4ZI2 - chains A and C; structure by X-ray diffraction, 2.20 A resolution.

# Chain A
Molecule: ADP-ribosylation factor-like protein 3
Source organism: Mus musculus
UniProt: Q9WUL7 (ARL3_MOUSE); numbering as in UniProt (aligned over 1-182)
Amino-acid sequence (190 residues; each row starts with the number of its first residue):
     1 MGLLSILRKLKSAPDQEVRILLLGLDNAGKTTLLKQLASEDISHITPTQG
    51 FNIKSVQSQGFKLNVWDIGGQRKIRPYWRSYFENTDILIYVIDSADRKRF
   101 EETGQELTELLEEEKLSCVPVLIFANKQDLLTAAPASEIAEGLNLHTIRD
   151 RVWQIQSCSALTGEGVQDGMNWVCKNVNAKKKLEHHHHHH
Unresolved in the structure: 1-2, 188-190
Differences from the reference sequence: expression tag (183-190)
Bound ions: Mg2+: Thr31, Thr48 (together with GMP-PNP)
Residues lining bound ligands: GMP-PNP (GNP; phosphoaminophosphonic acid-guanylate ester): Leu25, Asp26, Asn27, Ala28, Gly29, Lys30, Thr31, Thr32, Ile45, Thr46, Pro47, Thr48, Ile68, Gly69, Gly70, Gln71, Asn126, Lys127, Asp129, Leu130, Ser159, Ala160, Leu161
UniProt features mapped onto this chain:
  - binding site (GTP): Gly24 to Thr31, Thr48, Asp67 to Gln71, Asn126 to Asp129, Ser159 to Leu161
  - binding site (Mg(2+)): Thr31, Thr48
  - modified residue: Ser5 (Phosphoserine)
  - lipidation: Gly2 (N-myristoyl glycine)
  - mutagenesis: Thr31 (T31N: Inhibits interaction with PDE6D), Gln49 (Q49L: Does not reduce the interaction with RP2), Gln71 (Q71L: Does not inhibit interaction with PDE6D; Q71L: Inhibits RP2-dependent GTP-hydrolysis rate), Lys98 (K98Q: Does not reduce the interaction with RP2), Glu164 (E164A: Reduces the interaction with RP2; when associated with A-168), Asp168 (D168A: Reduces the interaction with RP2; when associated with A-164)

# Chain C
Molecule: Cilia- and flagella-associated protein 36
Source organism: Mus musculus
UniProt: Q8C6E0 (CFA36_MOUSE); residue numbers follow UniProt; this construct covers 1-133
Amino-acid sequence (135 residues; numbered -1 to 133; the number before each row is that of its first residue; numbers below 1 keep their minus sign (Gly-1 is residue -1)):
    -1 GPMAAEEEDEVEWVVESIAGFLRGPDWSIPILDFVEQKCEVFDDEEESKL
    49 TYTEIHQEYKELVEKLLESYLKEIGINEDQFQEACTSPLAKTRTSQAILQ
    99 PVLAAEDFTIFKAMMVQKNIEMQLQAIRIIQERNG
Unresolved in the structure: -1 to 1, 133
Differences from the reference sequence: expression tag (-1 to 0)
UniProt features mapped onto this chain:
  - modified residue: Ser85 (Phosphoserine)

# Chain A / chain C interface
Pairs across the interface (38; chain A residue first):
  Leu4(A) - Lys58(C)
  Leu4(A) - Glu62(C)
  Leu4(A) - Glu104(C)
  Ile6(A) - Glu76(C)
  Ile6(A) - Phe79(C)  hydrophobic
  Ile6(A) - Gln80(C)
  Ile6(A) - Cys83(C)  hydrophobic
  Leu7(A) - Val100(C)  hydrophobic
  Arg8(A) - Glu104(C)  salt bridge
  Lys9(A) - Cys83(C)
  Lys9(A) - Thr84(C)
  Lys9(A) - Lys89(C)  hydrogen bond (backbone-side chain)
  Leu10(A) - Cys83(C)
  Leu10(A) - Ala88(C)  hydrophobic
  Leu10(A) - Val100(C)  hydrophobic
  Leu10(A) - Leu101(C)
  Lys11(A) - Lys89(C)  hydrogen bond (backbone-side chain)
  Lys35(A) - Glu44(C)  salt bridge
  Glu40(A) - Glu44(C)
  Thr48(A) - Glu45(C)
  Gln49(A) - Glu45(C)  hydrogen bond (backbone-side chain)
  Gln49(A) - Leu48(C)
  Gly50(A) - Glu45(C)  hydrogen bond (backbone-side chain)
  Gly50(A) - Ser46(C)
  Phe51(A) - Glu45(C)
  Phe51(A) - Ser46(C)  hydrogen bond (backbone-backbone)
  Phe51(A) - Lys47(C)
  Phe51(A) - Thr51(C)
  Phe51(A) - Phe106(C)  hydrophobic
  Asn52(A) - Glu45(C)
  Ile53(A) - Phe106(C)  hydrophobic
  Ile53(A) - Thr107(C)
  Lys54(A) - Glu44(C)  salt bridge
  Trp66(A) - Phe106(C)  hydrophobic
  Tyr77(A) - Leu48(C)  hydrophobic
  Tyr77(A) - Glu52(C)
  Tyr81(A) - Leu48(C)
  Tyr81(A) - Thr51(C)  hydrogen bond
Also at the interface, not in a pair above, chain A (26 interface residues in all): Leu3, Ser5, Ser12, Glu17, Pro47, Ile74, Ser80
Also at the interface, not in a pair above, chain C (26 interface residues in all): Val61, Leu65, Leu97, Ala103, Asp105
From the paper, about this interface:
  - residue pairs: Lys9(A)-Lys89(C) (backbone contact), Lys35(A)-Glu44(C), Gln49(A)-Glu45(C) (backbone contact), Gly50(A)-Glu45(C) (backbone contact), Tyr81(A)-Thr51(C) (hydrogen bond)
  - interface residues, chain A: Leu3(A), Leu4(A), Ile6(A), Leu7(A), Leu10(A), Lys35(A), Gln49(A), Gly50(A), Phe51(A), Ile53(A), Trp66(A), Ile74(A), Tyr81(A)
  - hot spots on chain A (mutagenesis) - F51A, Y81A: decreased binding to GST-BARTL1133
  - hot spots on chain A (mutagenesis) - L4D (10-fold): decreased binding to Cilia- and flagella-associated protein 36 (chain C)
  - interface residues, chain C: Glu44(C), Glu45(C), Leu48(C), Thr51(C), Lys58(C), Val61(C), Leu65(C), Phe79(C), Cys83(C), Ala88(C), Leu97(C), Val100(C), Leu101(C), Phe106(C)
  - hot spots on chain C (mutagenesis) - E44R/E45R: abolished binding to Arl3

# In short
The chain A/chain C interface involves 26 residues from each chain, with 6 hydrogen bonds and 3 salt bridges.
Polar contacts include Arg8(A)-Glu104(C), Lys35(A)-Glu44(C) and Lys54(A)-Glu44(C). The paper describes
backbone contacts between Lys9(A) and Lys89(C), Gln49(A) and Glu45(C) and Gly50(A) and Glu45(C); a contact
between Lys35(A) and Glu44(C); a hydrogen bond between Tyr81(A) and Thr51(C). The paper reports that F51A and
Y81A of chain A reduce binding to GST-BARTL1133; interface residues Leu3(A), Leu4(A) and Glu44(C) among
others; 4 substitutions were tested in all.
Chain A is ADP-ribosylation factor-like protein 3 and chain C is Cilia- and flagella-associated protein 36,
both from Mus musculus; the structure, BART-like domain of BARTL1/CCDC104 in complex with Arl3FL bound to
GppNHp in P21 21 21, was determined by X-ray diffraction, deposited together with 4ZI3.
